PDB entry 7TMQ | electron microscopy, 3.30 A resolution | chains B and C of the 15 polymer chains in the assembly

Chain B:
Name: Vacuolar proton pump subunit B
Source organism: Saccharomyces cerevisiae
UniProt: A0A6A5Q585 (A0A6A5Q585_YEASX); residue numbers follow UniProt; this construct covers 1-517
Chain sequence (517 residues; row label = number of the first residue in the row):
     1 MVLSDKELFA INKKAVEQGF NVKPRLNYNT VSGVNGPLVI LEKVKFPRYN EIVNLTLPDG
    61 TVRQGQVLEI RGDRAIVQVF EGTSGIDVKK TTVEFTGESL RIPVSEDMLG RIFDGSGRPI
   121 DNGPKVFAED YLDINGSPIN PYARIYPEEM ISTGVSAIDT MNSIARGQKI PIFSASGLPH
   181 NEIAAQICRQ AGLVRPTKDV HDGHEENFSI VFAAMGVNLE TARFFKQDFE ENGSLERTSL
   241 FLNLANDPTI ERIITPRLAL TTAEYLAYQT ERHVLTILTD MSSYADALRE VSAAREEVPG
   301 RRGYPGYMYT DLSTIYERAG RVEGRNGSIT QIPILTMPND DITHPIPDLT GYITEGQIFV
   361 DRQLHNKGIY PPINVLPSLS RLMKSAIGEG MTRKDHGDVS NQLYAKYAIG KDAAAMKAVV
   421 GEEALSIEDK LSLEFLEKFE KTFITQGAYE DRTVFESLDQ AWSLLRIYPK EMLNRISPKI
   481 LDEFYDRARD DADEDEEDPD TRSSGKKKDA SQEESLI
Unresolved in the structure: 1-11, 197-206, 486-517
Small-molecule neighbours: ADP (adenosine-5'-diphosphate): L379, S380, R381, K384

Chain C:
Name: H(+)-transporting two-sector ATPase
Source organism: Saccharomyces cerevisiae
Notes: EC 7.1.2.2
UniProt: A0A6L0YX77 (A0A6L0YX77_YEASX); residues 0-616 here correspond to UniProt positions 1-617 (UniProt number = residue number + 1)
Chain sequence (639 residues; row label = number of the first residue in the row; numbering starts at 0):
     0 MAGAIENARK EIKRISLEDH AESEYGAIYS VSGPVVIAEN MIGCAMYELV KVGHDNLVGE
    60 VIRIDGDKAT IQVYEETAGL TVGDPVLRTG KPLSVELGPG LMETIYDGIQ RPLKAIKEES
   120 QSIYIPRGID TPALDRTIKW QFTPGKFQVG DHISGGDIYG SVFENSLISS HKILLPPRSR
   180 GTITWIAPAG EYTLDEKILE VEFDGKKSDF TLYHTWPVRV PRPVTEKLSA DYPLLTGQRV
   240 LDALFPCVQG GTTCIPGAFG CGKTVISQSL SKYSNSDAII YVGCGERGNE MAEVLMEFPE
   300 LYTEMSGTKE PIMKRTTLVA NTSNMPVAAR EASIYTGITL AEYFRDQGKN VSMIADSSSR
   360 WAEALREISG RLGEMPADQG FPAYLGAKLA SFYERAGKAV ALGSPDRTGS VSIVAAVSPA
   420 GGDFSDPVTT ATLGITQVFW GLDKKLAQRK HFPSINTSVS YSKYTNVLNK FYDSNYPEFP
   480 VLRDRMKEIL SNAEELEQVV QLVGKSALSD SDKITLDVAT LIKEDFLQQN GYSTYDAFCP
   540 IWKTFDMMRA FISYHDEAQK AVANGANWSK LADSTGDVKH AVSSSKFFEP SRGEKEVHGE
   600 FEKLLSTMQE RFAESTDDYK DHDGDYKDHD IDYKDDDDK
Unresolved in the structure: 0-23, 614-638
Sequence notes: expression tag (617-638)

How chain B and chain C interact:
Residue-residue contacts - 35 pairs, chain B then chain C:
  S32(B) with D64(C); G65(C), hydrogen bond (backbone-backbone)
  G33(B) with I63(C)
  V34(B) with M45(C), hydrophobic; R62(C); I63(C), hydrogen bond (backbone-backbone)
  N35(B) with R62(C)
  G36(B) with M45(C)
  T83(B) with M45(C), hydrogen bond
  S84(B) with M45(C); Y46(C)
  G85(B) with A44(C); M45(C), hydrogen bond (backbone-backbone)
  I86(B) with C43(C); A44(C); M45(C), hydrogen bond (backbone-backbone)
  D87(B) with C43(C)
  V88(B) with C43(C)
  K89(B) with I41(C); G42(C)
  S176(B) with G433(C)
  N218(B) with Q436(C)
  L219(B) with K226(C)
  R223(B) with K226(C), hydrogen bond (side chain-backbone)
  A245(B) with A389(C); S390(C); E393(C)
  R289(B) with A376(C); A382(C)
  E290(B) with A382(C)
  A293(B) with A382(C), hydrophobic
  E297(B) with M374(C)
  P299(B) with M374(C), hydrophobic
  R302(B) with A376(C)
  P338(B) with T429(C)
Other interface residues (no listed pair), chain B (29 interface residues in all): G177, N246, T249, D286, G303
Other interface residues (no listed pair), chain C (26 interface residues in all): E225, L227, S228, P375, A386, K462

Summary:
The interface between chain B and chain C involves 29 residues on one side and 26 on the other, with 6
hydrogen bonds. Polar pairs include T83(B)-M45(C), R223(B)-K226(C) and S32(B)-G65(C). Ligands of chain B: ADP.
Chain B is Vacuolar proton pump subunit B and chain C is H(+)-transporting two-sector ATPase, both from
Saccharomyces cerevisiae; the structure, V1 complex lacking subunit C from Saccharomyces cerevisiae, State 3,
was determined by electron microscopy together with 7TMM, 7TMO, 7TMP, 7TMR, 7TMS and 7TMT from the same study.
